5XQJ - chains A and D; structure by X-ray diffraction, 2.75 A resolution.

[Chain A (and D)]
Protein: Pcrglx protein
Source organism: Penicillium chrysogenum
Notes: chain D of this document is another copy of the same molecule, construct and numbering; everything in this record applies to it too
UniProtKB: A0A0C6EFY4 (A0A0C6EFY4_PENCH); residue numbers follow UniProt; this construct covers 22-927
Chain sequence (906 residues; each row starts with the number of its first residue):
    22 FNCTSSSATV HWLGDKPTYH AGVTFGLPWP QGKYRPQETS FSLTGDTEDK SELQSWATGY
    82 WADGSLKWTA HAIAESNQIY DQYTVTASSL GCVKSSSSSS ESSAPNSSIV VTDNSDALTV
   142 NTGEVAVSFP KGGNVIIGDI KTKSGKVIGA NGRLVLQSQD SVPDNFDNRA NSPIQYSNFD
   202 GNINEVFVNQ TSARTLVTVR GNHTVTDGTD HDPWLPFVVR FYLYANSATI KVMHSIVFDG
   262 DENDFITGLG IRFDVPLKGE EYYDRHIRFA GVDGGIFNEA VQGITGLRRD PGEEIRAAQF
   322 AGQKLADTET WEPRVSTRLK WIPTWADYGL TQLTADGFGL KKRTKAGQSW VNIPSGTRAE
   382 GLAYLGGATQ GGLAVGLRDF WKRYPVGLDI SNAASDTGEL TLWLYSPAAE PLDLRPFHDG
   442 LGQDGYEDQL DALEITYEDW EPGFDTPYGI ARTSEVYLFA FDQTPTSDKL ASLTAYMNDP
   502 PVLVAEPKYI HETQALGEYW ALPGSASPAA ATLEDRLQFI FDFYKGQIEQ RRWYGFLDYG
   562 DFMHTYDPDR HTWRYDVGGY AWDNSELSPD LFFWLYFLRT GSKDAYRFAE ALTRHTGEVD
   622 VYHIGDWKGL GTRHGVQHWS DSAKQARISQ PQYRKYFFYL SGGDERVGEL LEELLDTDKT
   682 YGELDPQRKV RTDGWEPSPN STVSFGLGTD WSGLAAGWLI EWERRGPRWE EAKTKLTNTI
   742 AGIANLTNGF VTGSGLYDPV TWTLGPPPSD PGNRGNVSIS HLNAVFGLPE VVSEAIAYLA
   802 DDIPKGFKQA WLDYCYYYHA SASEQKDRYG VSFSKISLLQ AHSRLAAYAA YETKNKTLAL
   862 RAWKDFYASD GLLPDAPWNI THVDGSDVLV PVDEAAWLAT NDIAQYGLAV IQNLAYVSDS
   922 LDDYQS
Disordered / not traced: 22, 66-73, 525 (chain D: 66-71, 115-127, 525-527)
Disulfides: Cys24-Cys113
Metal / ion sites: Ca2+: Asp562, Asp621

[Chain A / chain D interface]
Residue-residue contacts - 210 pairs, chain A then chain D:
  Gln178(A) with Phe187(D); Asp188(D)
  Asp185(A) with Arg364(D), hydrogen bond (backbone-side chain); Ala367(D)
  Phe187(A) with Gln178(D); Trp424(D), hydrophobic; Pro428(D), hydrophobic
  Asp188(A) with Gln178(D), hydrogen bond; Asn199(D), hydrogen bond (backbone-side chain); Arg273(D), salt bridge
  Arg190(A) with Gln178(D), hydrogen bond; Tyr197(D); Thr268(D); Pro428(D), hydrogen bond (side chain-backbone)
  Ala191(A) with Tyr197(D), hydrophobic; Asn199(D); Gly229(D)
  Asn192(A) with Asp228(D), hydrogen bond
  Tyr197(A) with Arg190(D); Ala191(D)
  Asn199(A) with Asp188(D), hydrogen bond (side chain-backbone); Ala191(D)
  Asp228(A) with Ala191(D); Asn192(D), hydrogen bond
  Arg273(A) with Asp188(D), salt bridge
  Gly292(A) with Leu890(D)
  Val293(A) with Leu890(D), hydrogen bond (backbone-backbone); Val891(D), hydrophobic
  Gly295(A) with Gly886(D); Ser887(D), hydrogen bond (backbone-backbone)
  Gly296(A) with Gly886(D); Val889(D); Leu890(D)
  Ile297(A) with Gly886(D); Ser887(D); Asp888(D); Val889(D), hydrogen bond (backbone-backbone); Leu890(D), hydrogen bond (backbone-backbone)
  Phe298(A) with Tyr576(D); Leu890(D), hydrophobic
  Asn299(A) with Arg571(D); Ser887(D), hydrogen bond (side chain-backbone); Asp888(D), hydrogen bond (side chain-backbone)
  Glu300(A) with Arg571(D), salt bridge; Tyr576(D), hydrogen bond
  Thr306(A) with Asp568(D), hydrogen bond; Asp570(D); Arg571(D), hydrogen bond
  Gly307(A) with Asp568(D); Arg575(D), hydrogen bond (backbone-side chain); Val578(D); Tyr581(D)
  Leu308(A) with Ile456(D); Arg575(D), hydrogen bond (backbone-side chain)
  Arg309(A) with Leu454(D), hydrogen bond (side chain-backbone); Glu455(D), salt bridge; Ile456(D), hydrogen bond (backbone-backbone); Tyr458(D); Tyr581(D)
  Arg310(A) with Glu455(D); Ile456(D)
  Arg317(A) with Asp570(D), salt bridge
  Phe321(A) with Asp570(D); Arg571(D); Asp888(D)
  Arg335(A) with Ile456(D)
  Val336(A) with Ile456(D), hydrophobic
  Arg339(A) with Asp452(D), salt bridge; Glu455(D); Ile456(D)
  Lys341(A) with Leu442(D)
  Trp342(A) with Leu442(D); Gln444(D); Asp449(D); Asp452(D), hydrogen bond; Ala453(D); Ile456(D), hydrophobic; Thr457(D)
  Ile343(A) with Ile456(D), hydrophobic
  Trp346(A) with Phe438(D), hydrophobic; Asp577(D)
  Thr355(A) with Gly358(D); Phe359(D); Gly360(D)
  Asp357(A) with Asp357(D); Gly358(D); Gly377(D)
  Gly358(A) with Thr355(D); Asp357(D); Gly358(D)
  Phe359(A) with Thr355(D); Leu890(D), hydrophobic
  Gly360(A) with Thr355(D)
  Lys362(A) with Glu431(D)
  Lys363(A) with Tyr576(D), hydrogen bond; Asp577(D), salt bridge
  Arg364(A) with Asp185(D), hydrogen bond (side chain-backbone)
  Thr365(A) with Phe438(D), hydrogen bond (side chain-backbone); His439(D)
  Lys366(A) with Asp440(D), salt bridge
  Ala367(A) with Asp185(D)
  Gly368(A) with Arg436(D), hydrogen bond (backbone-side chain)
  Gln369(A) with Asp434(D); Arg436(D); Pro437(D); Phe438(D); His439(D); Asp440(D)
  Ser370(A) with Asp434(D); Arg436(D), hydrogen bond (side chain-backbone); Pro437(D), hydrogen bond (backbone-backbone); Phe438(D); Gln638(D)
  Val372(A) with Phe438(D), hydrophobic; Tyr576(D), hydrophobic; Val637(D), hydrophobic
  Asn373(A) with Tyr405(D); Tyr576(D)
  Ile374(A) with Tyr576(D), hydrophobic
  Pro375(A) with Arg552(D); Leu890(D)
  Ser376(A) with Arg553(D); Leu890(D)
  Gly377(A) with Asp357(D)
  Thr378(A) with Asp357(D)
  Tyr405(A) with Asn373(D), hydrogen bond
  Trp424(A) with Asp188(D)
  Pro428(A) with Phe187(D), hydrophobic; Arg190(D), hydrogen bond (backbone-side chain)
  Glu431(A) with Lys362(D), salt bridge
  Asp434(A) with Gln369(D); Ser370(D)
  Arg436(A) with Gly368(D), hydrogen bond (side chain-backbone); Gln369(D); Ser370(D), hydrogen bond (backbone-side chain)
  Pro437(A) with Gln369(D); Ser370(D), hydrogen bond (backbone-backbone)
  Phe438(A) with Trp346(D), hydrophobic; Thr365(D), hydrogen bond (backbone-side chain); Gln369(D); Ser370(D), hydrogen bond (backbone-side chain); Val372(D), hydrophobic
  His439(A) with Gln369(D)
  Asp440(A) with Lys366(D), salt bridge; Gln369(D)
  Leu442(A) with Trp342(D)
  Gln444(A) with Trp342(D)
  Asp449(A) with Trp342(D)
  Asp452(A) with Arg339(D), salt bridge; Trp342(D), hydrogen bond
  Ala453(A) with Trp342(D), hydrophobic
  Leu454(A) with Arg309(D), hydrogen bond (backbone-side chain)
  Glu455(A) with Arg309(D), salt bridge; Arg310(D); Arg339(D)
  Ile456(A) with Leu308(D); Arg309(D), hydrogen bond (backbone-backbone); Arg310(D); Trp342(D), hydrophobic
  Thr457(A) with Trp342(D)
  Tyr458(A) with Arg309(D)
  Ser488(A) with Ser887(D)
  Asp489(A) with Ser887(D), hydrogen bond
  Arg552(A) with Pro375(D)
  Arg553(A) with Ser376(D)
  Asp568(A) with Thr306(D), hydrogen bond; Gly307(D)
  Asp570(A) with Thr306(D); Arg317(D), salt bridge; Phe321(D)
  Arg571(A) with Asn299(D); Glu300(D), salt bridge; Thr306(D), hydrogen bond; Phe321(D)
  Arg575(A) with Gly307(D), hydrogen bond (side chain-backbone); Leu308(D), hydrogen bond (side chain-backbone)
  Tyr576(A) with Phe298(D); Glu300(D), hydrogen bond; Lys363(D), hydrogen bond; Val372(D), hydrophobic; Asn373(D); Ile374(D)
  Asp577(A) with Trp346(D); Lys363(D), salt bridge
  Val578(A) with Gly307(D)
  Tyr581(A) with Gly307(D); Arg309(D)
  Val637(A) with Val372(D), hydrophobic
  Gln638(A) with Ser370(D), hydrogen bond
  Gly886(A) with Gly295(D); Gly296(D)
  Ser887(A) with Gly295(D), hydrogen bond (backbone-backbone); Ile297(D); Asn299(D), hydrogen bond (backbone-side chain); Ser488(D); Asp489(D), hydrogen bond
  Asp888(A) with Ile297(D); Asn299(D), hydrogen bond (backbone-side chain); Phe321(D)
  Val889(A) with Gly296(D); Ile297(D), hydrogen bond (backbone-backbone)
  Leu890(A) with Gly292(D); Val293(D), hydrogen bond (backbone-backbone); Gly296(D); Ile297(D), hydrogen bond (backbone-backbone); Phe298(D), hydrophobic; Phe359(D), hydrophobic; Pro375(D); Ser376(D)
  Val891(A) with Val293(D), hydrophobic
Also at the interface, not in a pair above, chain A (106 interface residues in all): Thr268, Ala291, Ala318, Pro344, Leu354, Leu361, Asp410, Ala429, Gly443, Ala492, Pro569, His572
Also at the interface, not in a pair above, chain D (107 interface residues in all): Ala291, Ala318, Arg335, Val336, Lys341, Ile343, Pro344, Leu354, Leu361, Thr378, Asp410, Ala429, Gly443, Ala492, His572, Thr573

[Overview]
The interface between chain A and chain D involves 106 residues on one side and 107 on the other; the contacts
include 53 hydrogen bonds and 15 salt bridges. Polar pairs include Asp188(A)-Arg273(D), Glu300(A)-Arg571(D)
and Arg309(A)-Glu455(D). The Ca2+ site is built by Asp562(A) and Asp621(A).
Both chains are Pcrglx protein (Penicillium chrysogenum). Entry 5XQJ (Crystal structure of a PL 26
exo-rhamnogalacturonan lyase from Penicillium chrysogenum complexed with unsaturated galacturonosyl rhamnose
...) was determined by X-ray diffraction together with 5XQG and 5XQO from the same study.
